Entry 3FUW (X-ray diffraction, 1.56 A resolution); this record covers chain A.

== Chain A ==
Protein: Dimethyladenosine transferase
Source organism: Thermus thermophilus
Notes: EC 2.1.1.-
Reference sequence: Q5SM60 (KSGA_THET8); residue numbers follow UniProt; this construct covers 1-271
Amino-acid sequence (271 residues; row label = number of the first residue in the row):
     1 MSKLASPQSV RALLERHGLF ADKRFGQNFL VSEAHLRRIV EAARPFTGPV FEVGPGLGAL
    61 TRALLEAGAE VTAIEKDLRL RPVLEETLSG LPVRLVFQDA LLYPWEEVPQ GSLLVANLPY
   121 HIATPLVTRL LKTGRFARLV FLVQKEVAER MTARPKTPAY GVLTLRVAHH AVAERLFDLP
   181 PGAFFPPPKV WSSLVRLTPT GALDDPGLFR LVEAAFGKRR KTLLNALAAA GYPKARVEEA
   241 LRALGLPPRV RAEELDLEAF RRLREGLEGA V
Not modelled in the structure: 1-5, 269-271
Small-molecule neighbours: 5'-deoxy-5'-methylthioadenosine (MTA): Phe25, Gly26, Gln27, Asn28, Phe29, Val53, Gly54, Pro55, Gly56, Ile74, Glu75, Lys76, Asp77, Leu80, Gln98, Asp99, Ala100, Asn117, Leu118, Pro119, His121, Ile122
Curated features (UniProtKB/Swiss-Prot):
  - binding site (S-adenosyl-L-methionine): Asn28, Leu30, Gly54, Glu75, Asp99, Asn117
Reported in the primary citation:
  - binding site for 5'-deoxy-5'-methylthioadenosine: Gln27, Glu75, Asp99, Ala100, His121, Ile122
  - binding site for 5'-deoxy-5'-methylthioadenosine: Asn117 (proposed by the authors, not directly observed)
  - conformationally variable residues (loop rearrangement, side-chain flip): Gln27, Asn117 to His121
  - contacts within the chain: Asp22-Arg79 (hydrogen bond)
  - catalytic residues: Leu118, Tyr120 (proposed by the authors, not directly observed)

== In short ==
Bound to chain A: 5'-deoxy-5'-methylthioadenosine. Curated annotation (UniProt) lists 6
S-adenosyl-L-methionine-binding residues. The paper reports catalytic residues Leu118 and Tyr120; a binding
site for 5'-deoxy-5'-methylthioadenosine at Gln27, Glu75 and Asp99 among others.
Chain A is Dimethyladenosine transferase (Thermus thermophilus); the structure, T. thermophilus 16S rRNA A1518
and A1519 methyltransferase (KsgA) in complex with 5'-methylthioadenosine in space group ..., was determined
by X-ray diffraction, deposited together with 3FUT, 3FUU, 3FUV and 3FUX.
